PDB entry 6EHT | X-ray diffraction, 3.20 A resolution | chains A and C of the 7 polymer chains in the assembly

Chain A:
Molecule: Proliferating cell nuclear antigen
From: Homo sapiens
UniProtKB: P12004 (PCNA_HUMAN); residues 1-254 here = UniProt positions 1-254
Chain sequence (254 residues; row label = number of the first residue in the row):
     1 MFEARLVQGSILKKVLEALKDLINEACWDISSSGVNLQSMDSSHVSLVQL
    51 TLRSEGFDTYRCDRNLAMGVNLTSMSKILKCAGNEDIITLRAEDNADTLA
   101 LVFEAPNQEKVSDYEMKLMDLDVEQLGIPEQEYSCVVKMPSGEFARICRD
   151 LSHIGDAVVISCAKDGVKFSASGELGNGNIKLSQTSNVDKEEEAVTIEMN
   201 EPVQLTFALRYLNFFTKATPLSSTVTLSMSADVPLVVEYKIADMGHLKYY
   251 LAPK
Disulfides: C135-C162
Swiss-Prot annotation at these positions:
  - DNA-binding region: R61 to K80
  - modified residue: K14 (N6-acetyllysine), K77 (N6-acetyllysine), K80 (N6-acetyllysine), Y211 (Phosphotyrosine), K248 (N6-acetyllysine)
  - cross-link (Glycyl lysine isopeptide (Lys-Gly)): K164 (interchain with G-Cter in SUMO2), K254 (interchain with G-Cter in SUMO2)
From the paper describing this entry:
  - binding site for the 10-nt DNA strand: H153

Chain C:
Molecule: Proliferating cell nuclear antigen
From: Homo sapiens
UniProtKB: P12004 (PCNA_HUMAN); residues 1-255 here = UniProt positions 1-255
Chain sequence (256 residues; numbered 0 to 255; the number before each row is that of its first residue; numbering starts at 0):
     0 HMFEARLVQGSILKKVLEALKDLINEACWDISSSGVNLQSMDSSHVSLVQ
    50 LTLRSEGFDTYRCDRNLAMGVNLTSMSKILKCAGNEDIITLRAEDNADTL
   100 ALVFEAPNQEKVSDYEMKLMDLDVEQLGIPEQEYSCVVKMPSGEFARICR
   150 DLSHIGDAVVISCAKDGVKFSASGELGNGNIKLSQTSNVDKEEEAVTIEM
   200 NEPVQLTFALRYLNFFTKATPLSSTVTLSMSADVPLVVEYKIADMGHLKY
   250 YLAPKI
Sequence notes: expression tag (0)
Disulfides: C135-C162
Swiss-Prot annotation at these positions:
  - DNA-binding region: R61 to K80
  - modified residue: K14 (N6-acetyllysine), K77 (N6-acetyllysine), K80 (N6-acetyllysine), Y211 (Phosphotyrosine), K248 (N6-acetyllysine)
  - cross-link (Glycyl lysine isopeptide (Lys-Gly)): K164 (interchain with G-Cter in SUMO2), K254 (interchain with G-Cter in SUMO2)

Chain A / chain C interface:
Pairs across the interface (22; chain A residue first):
  E143(A) with K110(C)
  I147(A) with K110(C)
  D150(A) with C81(C)
  L175(A) with S74(C); M116(C)
  G176(A) with E115(C)
  N177(A) with Y114(C); E115(C), hydrogen bond (backbone-backbone)
  G178(A) with D113(C); Y114(C)
  N179(A) with V111(C); S112(C); D113(C), hydrogen bond (backbone-backbone); E115(C), hydrogen bond
  I180(A) with V111(C); S112(C); Y114(C)
  K181(A) with E109(C); K110(C); V111(C), hydrogen bond (backbone-backbone)
  L182(A) with E109(C)
  S183(A) with E109(C), hydrogen bond (backbone-backbone)
Other interface residues (no listed pair), chain A (14 interface residues in all): L151, I154
Other interface residues (no listed pair), chain C (13 interface residues in all): K77, N107, K117

Overview:
14 residues of chain A and 13 residues of chain C are in contact; the contacts include 5 hydrogen bonds. Among
the polar pairs are N179(A)-E115(C), N177(A)-E115(C) and N179(A)-D113(C). The paper reports a binding site for
the 10-nt DNA strand at H153(A).
Chain A is Proliferating cell nuclear antigen and chain C is Proliferating cell nuclear antigen, both from
Homo sapiens; the structure, Modulation of PCNA sliding surface by p15PAF suggests a suppressive mechanism for
cisplatin-induced DNA lesion bypass ..., was determined by X-ray diffraction, deposited together with 6GWS.
